PDB entry 7W8J | electron microscopy, 2.50 A resolution | chains B and C of the 8 polymer chains in the assembly

# Chain B
Molecule: N, N-dimethylformamidase small subunit
From: Paracoccus sp. SSG05
Notes: EC 3.5.1.56
Reference sequence: I6NWZ0 (I6NWZ0_9RHOB); numbering as in UniProt (aligned over 1-132)
Sequence (132 residues; row label = number of the first residue in the row):
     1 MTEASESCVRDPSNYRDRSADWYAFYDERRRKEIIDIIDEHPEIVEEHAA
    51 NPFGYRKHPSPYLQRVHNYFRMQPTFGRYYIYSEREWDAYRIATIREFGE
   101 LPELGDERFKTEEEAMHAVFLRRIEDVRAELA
Not modelled in the structure: 1-6, 132

# Chain C
Molecule: N, N-dimethylformamidase large subunit
From: Paracoccus sp. SSG05
Notes: EC 3.5.1.56
Reference sequence: I6NT79 (I6NT79_9RHOB); residue numbers follow UniProt; this construct covers 1-762
Sequence (775 residues; numbered 1 to 775; the number before each row is that of its first residue):
     1 MKDIAIRGYCDRPSVATGETIRFYVSANETRGTFDAELVRLIHGDSNPAG
    51 PGYKEEAIKSDLEGQYPARFQRTQFGSYVEVADPDAGLQPDGAFSVHLFL
   101 WSTTPSRGRQGIASRWNDERQSGWNLAIEDGRVVFTIGDGSGATSSVVSD
   151 RPLFQQIWYSITGVYDPEKKQLRLYQKSVVNRTNSRFGLVVPLDSDCAVS
   201 ADATVKAADSETSLLIAGLGEAAAQDGRTWCIAHYNGKVDAPKIYGCALG
   251 QDDAEKLSRGEIVRPISRLAHWDFSAGIGLNGIPTDHVVDASGYGHHGRC
   301 MNQPSRGSTGWNWDGHEENFIHCPEQYGALWFHEDCLDDCRWEKDFEFTV
   351 PEGLKSDFYAVKIRYEDTEDYIPFFVLPPRGTATAPILVIASTLSYLAYA
   401 NEQIMHKADIGQAVAGHTPVLNENDVELHKNLSYYGLSTYDGHIDGRGVQ
   451 YTSWRRPIMNLRPKHRQGFGSIWELPADLHLIDWLNHNGFEYDVATEHDL
   501 NDQGAELLRRYKVVLTGSHPEYQTWANADAWEDYLADGGRGMYLAANGMY
   551 WIVEVHPEKPWVMEVRKELGVTAWEAPPGEYHYSTNGRRGGRFRGRARAT
   601 QKIWGTGMSSFGFDHSGYFVQMPDSQDERVAWIMEGIDPEERIGDGGLVG
   651 GGAGGYELDRYDLALGTPPNTLLLASSVEHSVVYTVIPDDKAFPHPGMNG
   701 GEHPFVRADITYFSTANGGGMFATSSISWLGSLSWNDYDNNVSKMTKNVL
   751 NQFIKDEPAPRVKLAAALEHHHHHH
Not modelled in the structure: 763-775
Construct notes: expression tag (763-775)
Ion coordination: Fe ion: Y399, Y440, E521

# Interface between chain B and chain C
Contacting residue pairs - 38 pairs, chain B then chain C:
  S7(B) - S714(C)  hydrogen bond
  S7(B) - T715(C)
  S7(B) - R761(C)
  Y15(B) - P669(C)
  Y15(B) - N670(C)
  R16(B) - Y661(C)
  R16(B) - L663(C)
  D17(B) - L663(C)
  R18(B) - D624(C)  salt bridge
  R18(B) - Y661(C)
  R18(B) - T671(C)
  R18(B) - L672(C)
  S19(B) - Y661(C)
  D21(B) - M622(C)
  D21(B) - P623(C)
  D21(B) - D624(C)
  W22(B) - M622(C)  hydrophobic
  W22(B) - S676(C)
  W22(B) - P704(C)  hydrogen bond (side chain-backbone)
  W22(B) - R707(C)
  Y23(B) - F705(C)
  F25(B) - V620(C)  hydrophobic
  F25(B) - M622(C)  hydrophobic
  Y26(B) - E702(C)  hydrogen bond (side chain-backbone)
  Y26(B) - H703(C)  hydrogen bond (side chain-backbone)
  Y26(B) - P704(C)  hydrophobic
  R29(B) - E679(C)  salt bridge
  R30(B) - G701(C)
  R30(B) - E702(C)  salt bridge
  Q64(B) - P696(C)
  R65(B) - G701(C)
  R65(B) - E702(C)  salt bridge
  N68(B) - P696(C)
  N68(B) - G697(C)
  N68(B) - E702(C)  hydrogen bond
  M72(B) - H695(C)
  M72(B) - E702(C)
  M72(B) - H703(C)
Other interface residues (no listed pair), chain B (19 interface residues in all): V9, E33
Other interface residues (no listed pair), chain C (28 interface residues in all): L673, S677, V678, V762

# Summary
19 residues of chain B and 28 residues of chain C are in contact, with 5 hydrogen bonds and 4 salt bridges.
Among the polar pairs are R18(B)-D624(C), R29(B)-E679(C) and R30(B)-E702(C). The Fe ion site is built by
Y399(C), Y440(C) and E521(C).
Here chain B is N, N-dimethylformamidase small subunit and chain C is N, N-dimethylformamidase large subunit,
both from Paracoccus sp. SSG05. Entry 7W8J (Dimethylformamidase, 2x(A2B2)) was determined by electron
microscopy.
